PDB entry 1GEU | X-ray diffraction, 2.20 A resolution | chains A and B

== Chain A (and B) ==
Name: Glutathione reductase
From: Escherichia coli
Notes: EC 1.6.4.2; chain B of this document is another copy of the same molecule, construct and numbering; everything in this record applies to it too
UniProt: P06715 (GSHR_ECOLI); numbering as in UniProt (aligned over 1-450)
Sequence (450 residues; row label = number of the first residue in the row):
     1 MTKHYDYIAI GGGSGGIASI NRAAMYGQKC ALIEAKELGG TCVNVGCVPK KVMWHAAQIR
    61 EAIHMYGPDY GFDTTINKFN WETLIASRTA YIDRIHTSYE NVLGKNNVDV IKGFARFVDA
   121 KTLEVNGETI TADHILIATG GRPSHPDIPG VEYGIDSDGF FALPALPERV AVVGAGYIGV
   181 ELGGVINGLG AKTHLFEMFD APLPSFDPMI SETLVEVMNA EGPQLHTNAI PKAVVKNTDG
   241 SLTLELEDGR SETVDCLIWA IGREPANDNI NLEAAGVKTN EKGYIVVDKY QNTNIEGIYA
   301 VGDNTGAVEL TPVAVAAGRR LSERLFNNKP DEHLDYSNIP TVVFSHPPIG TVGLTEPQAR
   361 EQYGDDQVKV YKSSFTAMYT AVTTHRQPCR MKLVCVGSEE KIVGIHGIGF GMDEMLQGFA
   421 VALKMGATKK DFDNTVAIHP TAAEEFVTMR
Disordered / not traced: 1-2 (chain B: 1)
Differences from the reference sequence: engineered mutation Gly179 (Ala in P06715), Gly183 (Ala in P06715), Glu197 (Val in P06715), Met198 (Arg in P06715), Phe199 (Lys in P06715), Asp200 (His in P06715), Pro204 (Arg in P06715)
Residues lining bound ligands:
  - FAD (flavin-adenine dinucleotide): Ile10, Gly11, Gly12, Gly13, Ser14, Gly15, Gly16, Ile33, Glu34, Ala35, Lys36, Glu37, Gly39, Gly40, Thr41, Cys42, Val45, Gly46, Cys47, Lys50, Gly113, Phe114, Ala115, Ala138, Thr139, Gly140, Gly141, Ser157, Phe161, Ile178, Glu181, Arg263, Ile270, Val301, Gly302, Asp303, Glu309, Leu310, Thr311, Pro312, Ala314, Phe344
  - NAD (nicotinamide-adenine-dinucleotide): Lys50, Val173, Gly174, Ala175, Gly176, Tyr177, Ile178, Gly179, Glu181, Phe196, Glu197, Met198, Phe199, Pro204, Ala229, Ile230, Pro231, Ala260, Ile261, Gly262, Arg263, Glu309, Leu310, Thr341, Val342, Val343, Phe344
UniProt features mapped onto this chain:
  - active site: His439 (Proton acceptor)
  - binding site (FAD): Ser14, Gly15, Glu34, Thr41, Cys42, Lys50, Ala115, Asp303, Thr311, His439
  - binding site (glutathione): Ser14, Tyr99, Arg319
  - binding site (NADP(+)): Ala175, Ile178, Glu181, Gly262, Glu309, Val342

== How chain A and chain B interact ==
Contacting residue pairs (156):
  Cys42(A) with His439(B), hydrogen bond
  Cys47(A) with His439(B); Pro440(B), hydrophobic
  Lys51(A) with Met378(B); Pro440(B), hydrogen bond (side chain-backbone)
  Val52(A) with Tyr70(B); Val382(B), hydrophobic
  His55(A) with Tyr70(B); Tyr379(B)
  Ala56(A) with Tyr70(B), hydrophobic; Phe72(B)
  Ile59(A) with Tyr70(B), hydrophobic; Phe72(B), hydrophobic; Tyr379(B), hydrophobic
  Arg60(A) with Phe72(B)
  Ala62(A) with Ile59(B)
  Ile63(A) with Ile63(B), hydrophobic; Thr74(B)
  Pro68(A) with Thr83(B)
  Asp69(A) with Thr83(B); Ser87(B), hydrogen bond (backbone-side chain)
  Tyr70(A) with Val52(B); His55(B); Ala56(B), hydrophobic; Ile59(B), hydrophobic; Phe79(B); Leu84(B)
  Gly71(A) with Lys78(B); Phe79(B); Asn80(B), hydrogen bond (backbone-backbone); Thr83(B)
  Phe72(A) with Ala56(B); Ile59(B), hydrophobic; Arg60(B); Lys78(B); Phe79(B), hydrophobic
  Asp73(A) with Ile76(B); Asn77(B), hydrogen bond (backbone-backbone); Lys78(B), hydrogen bond (backbone-backbone)
  Thr74(A) with Ile63(B); Thr75(B); Ile76(B); Asn77(B)
  Thr75(A) with Asp73(B); Thr74(B); Thr75(B), hydrogen bond (backbone-backbone); Asn77(B), hydrogen bond
  Ile76(A) with Asp73(B); Thr74(B)
  Asn77(A) with Asp73(B), hydrogen bond (backbone-backbone); Thr74(B); Thr75(B), hydrogen bond
  Lys78(A) with Gly71(B); Phe72(B); Asp73(B), hydrogen bond (backbone-backbone)
  Phe79(A) with Tyr70(B); Gly71(B); Phe72(B), hydrophobic
  Asn80(A) with Gly71(B), hydrogen bond (backbone-backbone)
  Thr83(A) with Asp69(B); Gly71(B)
  Leu84(A) with Tyr70(B)
  Ser87(A) with Asp69(B), hydrogen bond (side chain-backbone); Val382(B)
  Tyr91(A) with Met378(B); Ala381(B), hydrophobic; Val382(B), hydrophobic
  Arg94(A) with Ala381(B), hydrogen bond (side chain-backbone); Arg386(B)
  Thr311(A) with His439(B)
  Pro312(A) with Val436(B), hydrophobic; Ala437(B); His439(B)
  Arg320(A) with Asn434(B), hydrogen bond
  Pro340(A) with Val436(B); Ile438(B), hydrophobic
  Val342(A) with Ile438(B), hydrophobic
  Phe344(A) with Pro440(B)
  Met378(A) with Lys51(B); Tyr91(B)
  Tyr379(A) with His55(B); Ile59(B), hydrophobic
  Ala381(A) with Tyr91(B), hydrophobic; Arg94(B), hydrogen bond (backbone-side chain)
  Val382(A) with Ser87(B); Tyr91(B), hydrophobic
  Arg386(A) with Arg94(B)
  Gly411(A) with Glu414(B)
  Asp413(A) with Thr441(B)
  Glu414(A) with Gly411(B); Glu414(B); Met415(B); Thr441(B); Ala442(B), hydrogen bond (side chain-backbone); Ala443(B), hydrogen bond (side chain-backbone)
  Met415(A) with Glu414(B)
  Leu416(A) with Ile438(B), hydrophobic
  Gln417(A) with Phe419(B); Thr435(B); Val436(B), hydrogen bond (side chain-backbone); Ala437(B); Ile438(B), hydrogen bond (side chain-backbone); Ala443(B); Glu444(B); Val447(B)
  Gly418(A) with Gly418(B); Phe419(B)
  Phe419(A) with Gln417(B); Gly418(B)
  Ala420(A) with Thr435(B)
  Val421(A) with Phe419(B), hydrophobic; Ala422(B), hydrophobic; Phe432(B), hydrophobic; Thr435(B); Val447(B), hydrophobic
  Lys424(A) with Asn434(B); Thr435(B)
  Met425(A) with Met425(B); Ala427(B), hydrophobic; Asp431(B)
  Ala427(A) with Met425(B), hydrophobic
  Asp431(A) with Val421(B); Met425(B)
  Phe432(A) with Val421(B), hydrophobic
  Asp433(A) with Arg320(B)
  Asn434(A) with Arg320(B)
  Thr435(A) with Gln417(B); Ala420(B); Val421(B)
  Val436(A) with Pro312(B), hydrophobic; Val313(B), hydrophobic; Pro340(B); Gln417(B), hydrogen bond (backbone-side chain)
  Ala437(A) with Pro312(B); Gln417(B)
  Ile438(A) with Pro340(B), hydrophobic; Val342(B), hydrophobic; Leu416(B), hydrophobic; Gln417(B), hydrogen bond (backbone-side chain)
  His439(A) with Cys42(B); Cys47(B); Thr311(B); Pro312(B)
  Pro440(A) with Cys47(B); Lys51(B), hydrogen bond (backbone-side chain); Phe344(B)
  Thr441(A) with Asp413(B); Glu414(B)
  Ala442(A) with Glu414(B), hydrogen bond (backbone-side chain)
  Ala443(A) with Glu414(B), hydrogen bond (backbone-side chain); Gln417(B)
  Glu444(A) with Gln417(B)
  Val447(A) with Gln417(B); Val421(B), hydrophobic
  Arg450(A) with Arg22(B); Arg319(B)
Interface residues without a listed pair, chain A (77 interface residues in all): Met25, Val48, Gly67, Leu189, Val313, Leu334, Ile339, Ala422, Gly426
Interface residues without a listed pair, chain B (78 interface residues in all): Val48, Ala62, Tyr66, Gly67, Pro68, Leu189, Leu334, Ile339, Lys424, Gly426, Arg450

== Summary ==
Chain A and chain B form an interface of 77 and 78 residues respectively; the contacts include 25 hydrogen
bonds. Among the polar pairs are Cys42(A)-His439(B), Lys51(A)-Pro440(B) and Asp69(A)-Ser87(B). Chain A binds
flavin-adenine dinucleotide and NAD.
Both chains are Glutathione reductase (Escherichia coli). Entry 1GEU (Anatomy of an engineered NAD-binding
site) was determined by X-ray diffraction (same publication as 1GES and 1GET).
